7ONB - chains H and M of the 11 polymer chains in the assembly; structure by electron microscopy, 3.10 A resolution.

# Chain H
Molecule: RNU2
Source organism: Homo sapiens
Sequence (188 nucleotides; each row starts with the number of its first residue):
     1 AUCGCUUCUCGGCCUUUUGGCUAAGAUCAAGUGUAGUAUCUGUUCUUAUC
    51 AGUUUAAUAUCUGAUACGUCCUCUAUCCGAGGACAAUAUAUUAAAUGGAU
   101 UUUUGGAGCAGGGAGAUGGAAUAGGAGCUUGCUCCGUCCACUCCACGCAU
   151 CGACCUGGUAUUGCAGUACCUCCAGGAACGGUGCACCC
Not modelled in the structure: 1-33, 66-188

# Chain M
Molecule: Splicing factor 3A subunit 2
Source organism: Homo sapiens
UniProt: Q15428 (SF3A2_HUMAN); residue numbers follow UniProt; this construct covers 1-464
Amino-acid sequence (464 residues; each row starts with the number of its first residue):
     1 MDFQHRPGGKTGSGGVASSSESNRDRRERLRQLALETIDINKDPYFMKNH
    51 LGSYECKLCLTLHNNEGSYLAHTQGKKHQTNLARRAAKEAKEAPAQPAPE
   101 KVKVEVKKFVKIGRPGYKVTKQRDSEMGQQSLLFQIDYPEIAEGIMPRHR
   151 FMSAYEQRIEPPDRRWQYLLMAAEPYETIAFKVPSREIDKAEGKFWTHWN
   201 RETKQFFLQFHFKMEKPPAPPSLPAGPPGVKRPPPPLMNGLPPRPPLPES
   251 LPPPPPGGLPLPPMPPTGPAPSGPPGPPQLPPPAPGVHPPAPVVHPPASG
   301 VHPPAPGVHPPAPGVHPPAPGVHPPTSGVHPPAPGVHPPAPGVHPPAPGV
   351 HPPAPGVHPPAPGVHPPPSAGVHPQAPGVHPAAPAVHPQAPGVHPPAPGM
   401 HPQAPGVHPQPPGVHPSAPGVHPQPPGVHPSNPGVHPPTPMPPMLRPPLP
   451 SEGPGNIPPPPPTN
Not modelled in the structure: 1-40, 88-464
Swiss-Prot annotation at these positions:
  - zinc finger: Tyr54 to Arg84 (Matrin-type)
  - modified residue: Met1 (N-acetylmethionine), Lys10 (N6-acetyllysine), Ser153 (Phosphoserine)
Ion coordination: Zn2+: Cys56, Cys59, His72, His78

# Chain H / chain M interface
Pairs across the interface (15):
  U39(H) with Leu62(M), hydrogen bond to the sugar; His63(M), sugar contact; Asn64(M), sugar contact
  C40(H) with Thr61(M), phosphate contact; Leu62(M), phosphate contact; His63(M), sugar contact; Ser68(M), hydrogen bond to the sugar; His72(M), hydrogen bond to the phosphate
  U41(H) with Ala71(M), sugar contact; His72(M), salt bridge to the phosphate; Gly75(M), phosphate contact; Lys77(M), salt bridge to the phosphate
  G42(H) with Gly75(M), phosphate contact; Lys76(M), hydrogen bond to the phosphate; Lys77(M), salt bridge to the phosphate

# Summary
Chain H and chain M form an interface of 4 and 10 residues respectively; the contacts include 4 hydrogen bonds
and 3 salt bridges. Polar pairs include U39(H)-Leu62(M), C40(H)-Ser68(M) and C40(H)-His72(M). The Zn2+ site is
built by Cys56(M), Cys59(M), His72(M) and His78(M).
Here chain H is RNU2 and chain M is Splicing factor 3A subunit 2, both from Homo sapiens. Entry 7ONB
(Structure of the U2 5' module of the A3'-SSA complex) was determined by electron microscopy together with
7B0I, 7B91, 7B92, 7B9C, 7OMF and 7OPI from the same study.
